4Z66 - chains C and I of the 10 polymer chains in the assembly; structure by X-ray diffraction, 2.50 A resolution.

# Chain C
Protein: Histone H2A
Source organism: Xenopus laevis
Reference sequence: Q6AZJ8 (Q6AZJ8_XENLA); residues 814-920 here correspond to UniProt positions 15-121 (UniProt number = residue number - 799)
Sequence (107 residues; numbered 814 to 920; the number before each row is that of its first residue):
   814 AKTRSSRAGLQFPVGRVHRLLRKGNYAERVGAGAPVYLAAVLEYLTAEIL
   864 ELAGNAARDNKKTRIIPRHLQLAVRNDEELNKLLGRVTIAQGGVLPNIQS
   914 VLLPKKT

# Chain I
Molecule: 147-nt DNA strand
Sequence (147 nucleotides; row label = number of the first residue in the row):
     1 ATCAATATCCACCTGCAGATACTACCAAAAGTGTATTTGGAAACTGCTCC
    51 ATCAAAAGGCATGTTCAGCTGGAATCCAGCTGAACATGCCTTTTGATGGA
   101 GCAGTTTCCAAATACACTTTTGGTAGTATCTGCAGGTGGATATTGAT

# Interface between chain C and chain I
Residue-residue contacts (13):
  Ala-814(C) with DG31(I), phosphate contact; DT32(I), phosphate contact
  Lys-815(C) with DG31(I), sugar contact; DT32(I), phosphate contact
  Thr-816(C) with DG31(I), phosphate contact
  Arg-817(C) with DG31(I), salt bridge to the phosphate
  Arg-820(C) with DT32(I), salt bridge to the phosphate
  Gly-828(C) with DA30(I), phosphate contact
  Arg-829(C) with DA30(I), phosphate contact
  Arg-832(C) with DA29(I), salt bridge to the phosphate; DA30(I), salt bridge to the phosphate
  Arg-842(C) with DG39(I), sugar contact
  Arg-877(C) with DA19(I), sugar contact

# In short
10 residues of chain C and 6 residues of chain I are in contact, with 4 salt bridges. Polar contacts include
Arg-817(C)/DG31(I), Arg-820(C)/DT32(I) and Arg-832(C)/DA29(I).
Chain C is Histone H2A (Xenopus laevis) and chain I is a 147-nt DNA strand; the structure, Nucleosome
disassembly by RSC and SWI/SNF is enhanced by H3 acetylation near the nucleosome dyad axis, was determined by
X-ray diffraction (same publication as 4XZQ and 4YS3).
